PDB entry 8VAG | X-ray diffraction, 2.61 A resolution | chain A

Chain A:
Protein: 4-aminobenzoate synthase
Organism: Chlamydia trachomatis D/UW-3/CX
Reference sequence: O84616 (CADD_CHLTR); residues 1-220 here = UniProt positions 1-220
Amino-acid sequence (240 residues; row label = number of the first residue in the row; numbers below 1 keep their minus sign (Met-19 is residue -19)):
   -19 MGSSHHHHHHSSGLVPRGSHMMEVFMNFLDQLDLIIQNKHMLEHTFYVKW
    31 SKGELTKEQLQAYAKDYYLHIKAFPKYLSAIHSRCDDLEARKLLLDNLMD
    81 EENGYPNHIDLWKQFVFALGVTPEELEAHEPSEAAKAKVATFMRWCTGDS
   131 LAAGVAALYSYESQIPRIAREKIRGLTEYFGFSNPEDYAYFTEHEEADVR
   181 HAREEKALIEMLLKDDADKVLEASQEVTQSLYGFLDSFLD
Not modelled in the structure: -19 to 5
Construct notes: expression tag (-19 to 0)
Ion coordination: Mn2+ site 1: Glu81, His88, His174; Mn2+ site 2: Glu142, Asp178, His181
Curated features (UniProtKB/Swiss-Prot):
  - binding site (Fe(2+)): Glu81, His88, Glu142, His174, Asp178, His181
  - site: Tyr27 (Side-chain cleavage)
  - natural variant: Tyr27 (Y27G: Inactive enzyme)
  - mutagenesis: Tyr27 (Y27F: Loss of PABA synthase activity), Tyr43 (Y43F: Loss of PABA synthase activity), Tyr47 (Y47F: Retains 70% of PABA synthase activity. Retains 30% of PABA synthase activity in the presence of iron and manganese), Glu81 (E81A: Apoptotic activity is decreased by more than 60%, but the mutant still binds to death receptors; when associated with A-88; F-170 and A-174), His88 (H88A: Apoptotic activity is decreased by more than 60%, but the mutant still binds to death receptors; when associated with A-81; F-170 and A-174), Trp92 (W92F: Retains 70% of PABA synthase activity in the presence of iron and manganese), Tyr141 (Y141F: Retains 90% of PABA synthase activity. Retains 80% of PABA synthase activity in the presence of iron and manganese), Lys152 (K152A: Retains 5% of PABA synthase activity in the presence of iron and manganese; K152R: Retains 2% of PABA synthase activity), Tyr170 (Y170F: Retains 85% of PABA synthase activity. Apoptotic activity is decreased by 15%, but the mutant still binds to death receptors ...), His174 (H174A: Apoptotic activity is decreased by more than 60%, but the mutant still binds to death receptors; when associated with A-81; A-88 and F-170)

Summary:
Glu81, His88 and His174 form the Mn2+ site 1. The Mn2+ site 2 is built by Glu142, Asp178 and His181. Curated
annotation (UniProt) lists 6 Fe2+-binding residues and 10 mutagenesis sites.
Chain A is 4-aminobenzoate synthase (Chlamydia trachomatis D/UW-3/CX); the structure, Crystal structure of
MnII/MnII CtCADD from Chlamydia trachomatis, was determined by X-ray diffraction together with 8VA9, 8VAB and
8VAI from the same study.
